8FMR - chains B and C of the 3 polymer chains in the assembly; structure by X-ray diffraction, 3.24 A resolution.

== Chain B ==
Name: Troponin T, cardiac muscle
Organism: Homo sapiens
Reference sequence: P45379 (TNNT2_HUMAN); aligned to UniProt positions 193-297 over residues 183-287 (the alignment contains insertions or deletions, so no single offset holds)
Chain sequence (108 residues; each row starts with the number of its first residue):
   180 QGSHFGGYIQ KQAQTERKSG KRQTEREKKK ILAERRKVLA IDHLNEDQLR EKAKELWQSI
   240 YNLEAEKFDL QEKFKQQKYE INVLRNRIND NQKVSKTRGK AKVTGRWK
Disordered / not traced: 180-204, 272-287
Differences from the reference sequence: expression tag (180-182)
UniProt features mapped onto this chain:
  - modified residue: Thr-194 (Phosphothreonine), Ser-198 (Phosphoserine), Thr-203 (Phosphothreonine)

== Chain C ==
Name: Troponin I, cardiac muscle
Organism: Homo sapiens
Reference sequence: P19429 (TNNI3_HUMAN); residues 32-166 here = UniProt positions 32-166
Chain sequence (135 residues; row label = number of the first residue in the row):
    32 EPHAKKKSKI SASRKLQLKT LLLQIAKQEL EREAEERRGE KGRALSTRAQ PLELAGLGFA
    92 ELQDLARQLH ARVDKVDEER YDIEAKVTKN ITEIADLTQK IFDLRGKFKR PTLRRVRISA
   152 DAMMQALLGA RAKES
Disordered / not traced: 32-38, 86-87, 136-149, 160-166
Differences from the reference sequence: conflict Ala-80 (Cys in P19429), Ala-97 (Cys in P19429)
UniProt features mapped onto this chain:
  - region: Thr-129 to Ile-149 (Involved in binding TNC and actin)
  - modified residue: Ser-42 (Phosphoserine), Ser-44 (Phosphoserine), Thr-51 (Phosphothreonine), Ser-77 (Phosphoserine), Thr-78 (Phosphothreonine), Thr-129 (Phosphothreonine), Thr-143 (Phosphothreonine), Ser-150 (Phosphoserine), Ser-166 (Phosphoserine)
  - natural variant: Lys-36 (K36Q: In CMD1FF), Pro-82 (P82S: Risk factor for CMH7), Ala-116 (A116G: In CMD1FF), Arg-141 (R141Q: In CMH7), Leu-144 (L144Q: In RCM1), Arg-145 (R145G: In CMH7; R145W: In RCM1), Ala-157 (A157V: In CMH7), Arg-162 (R162P: In CMH7; R162Q: In CMH7), Ser-166 (S166F: In CMH7)

== Chain B / chain C interface ==
Residue-residue contacts - 71 pairs, chain B then chain C:
  Arg-215(B) with His-101(C); Asp-105(C), salt bridge
  Lys-216(B) with Arg-98(C); Ala-102(C)
  Ala-219(B) with His-101(C)
  Ile-220(B) with Ala-97(C), hydrophobic; Arg-98(C); His-101(C)
  Asp-221(B) with Gln-94(C); Arg-98(C), salt bridge
  Glu-225(B) with Phe-90(C)
  Leu-228(B) with Leu-93(C), hydrophobic; Ala-97(C), hydrophobic
  Arg-229(B) with Leu-85(C); Leu-88(C); Leu-93(C)
  Ala-232(B) with Leu-100(C)
  Leu-235(B) with Ala-97(C); Leu-100(C); His-101(C); Val-104(C), hydrophobic
  Trp-236(B) with Gln-81(C), hydrogen bond (side chain-backbone); Pro-82(C), hydrophobic
  Ile-239(B) with Arg-103(C); Val-104(C), hydrophobic; Val-107(C), hydrophobic
  Tyr-240(B) with Leu-76(C), hydrophobic
  Leu-242(B) with Val-104(C), hydrophobic; Val-107(C), hydrophobic; Asp-108(C); Arg-111(C)
  Glu-243(B) with Leu-76(C); Arg-79(C); Arg-103(C), salt bridge; Val-107(C)
  Ala-244(B) with Lys-72(C); Leu-76(C), hydrophobic
  Glu-245(B) with Arg-111(C), salt bridge
  Lys-246(B) with Arg-79(C); Glu-110(C), salt bridge
  Phe-247(B) with Arg-68(C); Glu-71(C); Lys-72(C)
  Asp-248(B) with Lys-72(C), salt bridge
  Leu-249(B) with Arg-111(C); Ile-114(C); Glu-115(C); Val-118(C)
  Gln-250(B) with Arg-79(C), hydrogen bond
  Glu-251(B) with Arg-68(C), salt bridge; Glu-71(C)
  Phe-253(B) with Val-118(C), hydrophobic; Asn-121(C)
  Gln-256(B) with Val-118(C), hydrogen bond (side chain-backbone); Asn-121(C), hydrogen bond; Ile-122(C)
  Lys-257(B) with Asn-121(C)
  Glu-259(B) with Ile-125(C)
  Ile-260(B) with Glu-124(C); Ile-125(C), hydrophobic; Leu-128(C), hydrophobic
  Leu-263(B) with Ile-125(C), hydrophobic; Thr-129(C); Ile-132(C), hydrophobic
  Arg-264(B) with Glu-124(C), salt bridge
  Arg-266(B) with Ile-132(C)
  Ile-267(B) with Leu-128(C); Lys-131(C); Ile-132(C), hydrophobic
  Asn-270(B) with Ile-132(C); Leu-135(C)
Interface residues without a listed pair, chain B (36 interface residues in all): Lys-252, Gln-255, Gln-271
Interface residues without a listed pair, chain C (41 interface residues in all): Ala-75, Ala-80, Leu-83, Leu-96, Lys-117

== In short ==
The interface between chain B and chain C involves 36 residues on one side and 41 on the other; the contacts
include 4 hydrogen bonds and 8 salt bridges. Among the polar pairs are Arg-215(B)/Asp-105(C),
Asp-221(B)/Arg-98(C) and Glu-243(B)/Arg-103(C).
Here chain B is Troponin T, cardiac muscle and chain C is Troponin I, cardiac muscle, both from Homo sapiens.
Entry 8FMR (Complex structure of K210 deletion Troponin complex with ibandronate) was determined by X-ray
diffraction.
